6JTU - chain A; structure by X-ray diffraction, 2.10 A resolution.

# Chain A
Protein: Mono(2-hydroxyethyl) terephthalate hydrolase
Source organism: Ideonella sakaiensis
Notes: EC 3.1.1.102; fragment: feruloyl esterase domain
UniProt: A0A0K8P8E7 (MHETH_IDESA); numbering as in UniProt (aligned over 17-603)
Chain sequence (613 residues; row label = number of the first residue in the row; numbers below 1 keep their minus sign (Met-9 is residue -9)):
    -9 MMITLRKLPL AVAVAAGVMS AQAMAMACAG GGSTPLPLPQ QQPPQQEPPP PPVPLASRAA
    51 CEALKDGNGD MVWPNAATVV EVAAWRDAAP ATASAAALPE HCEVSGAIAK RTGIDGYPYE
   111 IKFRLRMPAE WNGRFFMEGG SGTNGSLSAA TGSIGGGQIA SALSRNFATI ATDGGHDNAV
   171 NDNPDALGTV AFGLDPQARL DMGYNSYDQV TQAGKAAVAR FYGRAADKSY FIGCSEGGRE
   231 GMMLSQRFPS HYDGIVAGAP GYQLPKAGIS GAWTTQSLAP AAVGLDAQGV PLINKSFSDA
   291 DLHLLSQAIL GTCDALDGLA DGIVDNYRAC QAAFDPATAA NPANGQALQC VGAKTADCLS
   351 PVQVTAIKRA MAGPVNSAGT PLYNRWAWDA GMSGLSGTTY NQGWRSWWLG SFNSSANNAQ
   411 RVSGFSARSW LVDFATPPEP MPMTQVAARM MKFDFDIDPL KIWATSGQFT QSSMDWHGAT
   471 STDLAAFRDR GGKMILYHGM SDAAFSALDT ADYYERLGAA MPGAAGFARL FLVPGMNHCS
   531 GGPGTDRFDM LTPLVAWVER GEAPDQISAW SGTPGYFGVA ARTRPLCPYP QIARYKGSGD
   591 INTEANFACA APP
Unresolved in the structure: -9 to 42
Construct notes: initiating methionine (-9); expression tag (-8 to 16)
Cystine bridges: Cys51-Cys92, Cys224-Cys529, Cys303-Cys320, Cys340-Cys348, Cys577-Cys599
Ion coordination: Ca2+: Asp304, Asp307, Leu309, Asp311, Ile313
UniProt features mapped onto this chain:
  - active site: Ser225 (Acyl-ester intermediate), Asp492 (Charge relay system), His528 (Charge relay system)
  - binding site (4-[(2-hydroxyethoxy)carbonyl]benzoate): Gly132, Glu226, Arg411, Ser416, His528
  - binding site (Ca(2+)): Asp304, Asp307, Leu309, Asp311, Ile313
  - lipidation: Cys18 (N-palmitoyl cysteine)

# Summary
Asp304, Asp307, Leu309, Asp311 and Ile313 form the Ca2+ site. Curated annotation (UniProt) lists 3 active-site
residues, 5 residues binding 4-[(2-hydroxyethoxy)carbonyl]benzoate and 5 Ca2+-binding residues.
Chain A is Mono(2-hydroxyethyl) terephthalate hydrolase (Ideonella sakaiensis); the structure, Crystal
structure of MHETase from Ideonella sakaiensis, was determined by X-ray diffraction, deposited together with
6JTT.
